Entry 2A1O (X-ray diffraction, 1.55 A resolution); this record covers chain A.

Chain A:
Name: Cytochrome P450-cam
Organism: Pseudomonas putida
Notes: EC 1.14.15.1
UniProtKB: P00183 (CPXA_PSEPU); residue numbers follow UniProt; this construct covers 0-414
Sequence (415 residues; each row starts with the number of its first residue; numbering starts at 0):
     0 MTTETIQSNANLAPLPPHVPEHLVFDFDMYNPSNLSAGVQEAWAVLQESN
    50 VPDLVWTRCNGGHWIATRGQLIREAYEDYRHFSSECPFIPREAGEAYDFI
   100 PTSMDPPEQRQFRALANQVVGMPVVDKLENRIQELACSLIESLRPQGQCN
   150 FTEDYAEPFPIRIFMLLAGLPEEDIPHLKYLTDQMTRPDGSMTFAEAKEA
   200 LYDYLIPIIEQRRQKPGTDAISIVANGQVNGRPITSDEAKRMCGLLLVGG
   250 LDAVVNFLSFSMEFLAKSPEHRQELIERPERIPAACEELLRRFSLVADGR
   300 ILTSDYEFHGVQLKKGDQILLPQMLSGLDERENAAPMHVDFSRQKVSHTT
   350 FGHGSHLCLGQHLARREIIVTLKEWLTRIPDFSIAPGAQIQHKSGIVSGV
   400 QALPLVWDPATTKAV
Unresolved in the structure: 0-9
Sequence notes: engineered mutation Ala-252 (Thr in P00183), Ala-334 (Cys in P00183)
Metal / ion sites: K+ site 1: Pro-15, Pro-16, Val-18, Glu-20 (shared with 1 residue of chain B); K+ site 2: Glu-84, Gly-93, Glu-94, Tyr-96; heme Fe: Cys-357 (together with oxygen molecule)
Residues lining bound ligands:
  - camphor (CAM): Phe-87, Tyr-96, Thr-101, Thr-185, Leu-244, Val-247, Gly-248, Val-295, Asp-297, Ile-395, Val-396
  - heme / oxygen molecule: Tyr-75, Pro-100, Thr-101, Gln-108, Arg-112, Val-119, Phe-163, Leu-244, Leu-245, Gly-248, Gly-249, Ala-252, Val-253, Phe-256, Leu-289, Leu-294, Val-295, Asp-297, Arg-299, Gln-322, Thr-349, Phe-350, Gly-351, Ser-354, His-355, Leu-356, Cys-357, Leu-358, Gly-359, Leu-362, Ala-363

Summary:
Ligands of chain A: heme / oxygen molecule and camphor. The K+ site 1 is built by Pro-15, Pro-16, Val-18 and
Glu-20. The K+ site 2 is built by Glu-84, Gly-93, Glu-94 and Tyr-96.
Chain A is Cytochrome P450-cam (Pseudomonas putida); the structure, Crystal structure of ferrous dioxygen
complex of T252A cytochrome P450cam, was determined by X-ray diffraction, deposited together with 2A1M and
2A1N.
